Entry 7PBN (electron microscopy, 3.20 A resolution); this record covers chains E and H of the 10 polymer chains in the assembly.

# Chain E
Molecule: Holliday junction ATP-dependent DNA helicase RuvB
Organism: Streptococcus thermophilus
Notes: EC 3.6.4.12
UniProtKB: A0A2U2MES7 (A0A2U2MES7_STRTR); residue numbers follow UniProt; this construct covers 19-333
Sequence (315 residues; each row starts with the number of its first residue):
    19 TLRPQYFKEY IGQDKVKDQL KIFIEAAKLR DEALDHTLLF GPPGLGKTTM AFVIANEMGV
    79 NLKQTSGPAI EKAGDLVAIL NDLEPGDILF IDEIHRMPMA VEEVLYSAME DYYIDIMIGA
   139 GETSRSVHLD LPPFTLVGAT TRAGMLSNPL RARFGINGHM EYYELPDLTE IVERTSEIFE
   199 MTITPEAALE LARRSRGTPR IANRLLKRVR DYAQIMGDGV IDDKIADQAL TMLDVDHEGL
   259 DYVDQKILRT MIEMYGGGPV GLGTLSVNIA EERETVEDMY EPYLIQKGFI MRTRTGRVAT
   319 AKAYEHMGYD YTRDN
Unresolved in the structure: 331-333
Ligand contacts: ADP (adenosine-5'-diphosphate): Leu20, Arg21, Pro22, Tyr28, Ile29, Pro60, Pro61, Gly62, Leu63, Gly64, Lys65, Thr66, Thr67, Tyr181, Arg192, Pro217, Arg218

# Chain H
Molecule: Holliday junction ATP-dependent DNA helicase RuvA
Organism: Salmonella typhimurium
Notes: EC 3.6.4.12
UniProtKB: A0A0M0QTS9 (A0A0M0QTS9_SALTM); residue numbers follow UniProt; this construct covers 158-203
Sequence (50 residues; each row starts with the number of its first residue):
   158 DAEQEAVAAL VALGYKPQEA SRMVSKIARP DASSETLIRD ALRAALHHHH
Sequence notes: expression tag (204-207)

# Chain E / chain H interface
Residue-residue contacts (12; chain E residue first):
  Lys90(E) with Tyr172(H), hydrogen bond
  Gly92(E) with Leu170(H), hydrogen bond (backbone-backbone); Tyr172(H), hydrogen bond (backbone-side chain)
  Val95(E) with Leu170(H), hydrophobic
  Ala96(E) with Leu203(H)
  Asn99(E) with Arg196(H), hydrogen bond (side chain-backbone)
  Asp100(E) with Leu203(H); His205(H), salt bridge
  Ile134(E) with Ala169(H), hydrophobic; Leu170(H), hydrophobic
  Ile136(E) with Ala165(H)
  Leu147(E) with Ile195(H), hydrophobic
Other interface residues (no listed pair), chain E (14 interface residues in all): Ala91, Asp93, Met135, Val145, His146
Other interface residues (no listed pair), chain H (13 interface residues in all): Ala166, Gly171, Glu192, Leu199, Arg200

# Overview
14 residues of chain E face 13 of chain H across their interface, with 4 hydrogen bonds and 1 salt bridge.
Polar contacts include Asp100(E)-His205(H), Lys90(E)-Tyr172(H) and Gly92(E)-Tyr172(H). Chain E binds ADP.
Chain E is Holliday junction ATP-dependent DNA helicase RuvB (Streptococcus thermophilus) and chain H is
Holliday junction ATP-dependent DNA helicase RuvA (Salmonella typhimurium); the structure, RuvAB branch
migration motor complexed to the Holliday junction - RuvB AAA+ state s3 [t2 dataset], was determined by
electron microscopy (same publication as 7PBL, 7PBM, 7PBO, 7PBP, 7PBQ, 7PBR and 3 further entries).
